PDB entry 2POP | X-ray diffraction, 3.10 A resolution | chains C and D of the 4 polymer chains in the assembly

[Chain C]
Protein: Mitogen-activated protein kinase kinase kinase 7-interacting protein 1
From: Homo sapiens
Notes: fragment: n-terminal pp2c-like domain, residues 1-370; engineered mutation(s): Residues 133-151 were deleted
Reference sequence: Q15750 (TAB1_HUMAN); the construct lacks a stretch of the UniProt sequence and is renumbered around it, so the offset changes along the chain: 2001-2123 = UniProt 1-123; 2143-2151 = UniProt 124-132; 2152-2370 = UniProt 152-370
Sequence (353 residues; numbered 1999 to 2370; 19 numbers in that range are skipped by the numbering (no residue carries them; nothing is unmodelled there); the number before each row is that of its first residue):
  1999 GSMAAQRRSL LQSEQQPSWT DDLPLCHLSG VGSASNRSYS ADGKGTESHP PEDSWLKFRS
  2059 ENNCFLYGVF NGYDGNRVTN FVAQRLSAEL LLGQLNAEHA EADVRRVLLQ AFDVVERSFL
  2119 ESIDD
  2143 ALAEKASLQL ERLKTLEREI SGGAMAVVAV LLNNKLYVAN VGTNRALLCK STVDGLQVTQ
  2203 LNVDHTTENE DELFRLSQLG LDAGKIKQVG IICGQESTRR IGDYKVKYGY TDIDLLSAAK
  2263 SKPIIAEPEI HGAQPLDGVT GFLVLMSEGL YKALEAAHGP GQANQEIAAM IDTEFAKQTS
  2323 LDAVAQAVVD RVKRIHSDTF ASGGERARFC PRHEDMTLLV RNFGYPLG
Not modelled in the structure: 1999-2017, 2143-2151
Sequence notes: expression tag (1999-2000)
UniProt features mapped onto this chain:
  - modified residue: S2007 (Phosphoserine)

[Chain D]
Protein: Baculoviral IAP repeat-containing protein 4
From: Homo sapiens
Notes: EC 2.3.2.27; fragment: BIR1 domain residues 10-100
Reference sequence: P98170 (XIAP_HUMAN); residues 3010-3100 here correspond to UniProt positions 10-100 (UniProt number = residue number - 3000)
Sequence (95 residues; numbered 3006 to 3100; the number before each row is that of its first residue):
  3006 GSHMKTCVPA DINKEEEFVE EFNRLKTFAN FPSGSPVSAS TLARAGFLYT GEGDTVRCFS
  3066 CHAAVDRWQY GDSAVGRHRK VSPNCRFING FYLEN
Not modelled in the structure: 3006-3018, 3099-3100
Sequence notes: expression tag (3006-3009)
Bound ions: Zn2+: C3063, C3066, H3083, C3090

[How chain C and chain D interact]
Residue-residue contacts (29; chain C residue first):
  E2099(C) - S3038(D)
  A2100(C) - A3034(D)
  R2103(C) - F3033(D)
  E2212(C) - S3078(D)
  E2212(C) - V3080(D)
  E2212(C) - G3081(D)  hydrogen bond (side chain-backbone)
  E2212(C) - R3084(D)  salt bridge
  D2213(C) - T3046(D)
  D2213(C) - S3078(D)  hydrogen bond
  D2213(C) - A3079(D)  hydrogen bond (side chain-backbone)
  D2213(C) - V3080(D)  hydrogen bond (side chain-backbone)
  F2216(C) - R3049(D)
  F2216(C) - V3080(D)  hydrophobic
  F2216(C) - F3092(D)  hydrophobic
  Q2220(C) - F3092(D)
  Q2220(C) - Y3097(D)
  Q2220(C) - L3098(D)
  R2241(C) - R3049(D)
  E2269(C) - R3049(D)  salt bridge
  E2271(C) - S3043(D)
  E2271(C) - T3046(D)  hydrogen bond
  I2272(C) - S3043(D)  hydrogen bond (backbone-side chain)
  H2273(C) - P3041(D)  hydrogen bond (side chain-backbone)
  H2273(C) - S3043(D)
  A2275(C) - S3038(D)
  A2275(C) - G3039(D)  hydrogen bond (backbone-backbone)
  Q2276(C) - G3039(D)
  Q2276(C) - Y3075(D)  hydrogen bond
  P2277(C) - G3039(D)
Also at the interface, not in a pair above, chain C (19 interface residues in all): T2201, Q2202, L2203, R2217
Also at the interface, not in a pair above, chain D (21 interface residues in all): A3044, S3045, I3093, G3095

[Summary]
The interface between chain C and chain D involves 19 residues on one side and 21 on the other, with 9
hydrogen bonds and 2 salt bridges. Among the polar pairs are E2212(C)-R3084(D), E2269(C)-R3049(D) and
E2212(C)-G3081(D).
Chain C is Mitogen-activated protein kinase kinase kinase 7-interacting protein 1 and chain D is Baculoviral
IAP repeat-containing protein 4, both from Homo sapiens; the structure, The Crystal Structure of TAB1 and BIR1
complex, was determined by X-ray diffraction (same publication as 2POI and 2POM).
